Entry 2QQF (X-ray diffraction, 2.00 A resolution); this record covers chains A and B.

[Chain A]
Name: NAD-dependent deacetylase HST2
Source organism: Saccharomyces cerevisiae
Notes: EC 3.5.1.-
UniProt: P53686 (HST2_YEAST); residues 1-294 here = UniProt positions 1-294
Amino-acid sequence (308 residues; row label = number of the first residue in the row; numbers below 1 keep their minus sign (Met-13 is residue -13)):
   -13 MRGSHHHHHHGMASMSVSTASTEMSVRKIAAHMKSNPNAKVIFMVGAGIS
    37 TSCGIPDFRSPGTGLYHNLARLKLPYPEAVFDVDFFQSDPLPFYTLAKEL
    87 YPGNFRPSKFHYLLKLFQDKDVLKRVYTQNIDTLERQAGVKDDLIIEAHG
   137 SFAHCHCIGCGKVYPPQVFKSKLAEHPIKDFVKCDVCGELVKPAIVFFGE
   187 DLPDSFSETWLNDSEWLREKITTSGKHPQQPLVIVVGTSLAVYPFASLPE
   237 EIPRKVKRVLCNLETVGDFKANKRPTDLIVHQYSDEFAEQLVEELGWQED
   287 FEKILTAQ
Disordered / not traced: -13 to -3, 208-214, 294
Construct notes: expression tag (-13 to 0)
Bound ions: Zn2+: Cys143, Cys146, Cys170, Cys173
Residues lining bound ligands: ADP-HPD (A1R; 5'-O-[(S)-{[(S)-{[(2R,3R,4S)-3,4-dihydroxypyrrolidin-2-yl]methoxy}(hydroxy)phosphoryl]oxy}(hydroxy)phosphoryl]adenosine): Gly32, Ala33, Gly34, Thr37, Phe44, Arg45, Pro47, Glu64, Gln115, Asn116, Phe184, Gly223, Thr224, Ser225, Leu226, Val228, Cys247, Asn248, Leu249, Glu250, Val252, Gln268, Tyr269, Ser270
UniProt features mapped onto this chain:
  - active site: His135 (Proton acceptor)
  - binding site (NAD(+)): Gln115 to Asp118, Gly223 to Ser225, Asn248 to Glu250, Ser270
  - binding site (Zn(2+)): Cys143, Cys146, Cys170, Cys173
  - modified residue: Ser2 (N-acetylserine)
Reported in the primary citation:
  - catalytic residues: His135 (citing earlier work)
  - mutagenesis - I117A, I117D, I117H, I117W, I117Y: abolished catalytic activity
  - mutagenesis - I117F, I117V: unchanged catalytic activity
  - mutagenesis - I117F (Kd 25.8 uM), I117V (Kd 25.5 uM), D118N (28-fold): decreased binding to NAD+
  - mutagenesis - D118N: decreased catalytic activity

[Chain B]
Name: Histone H4
Notes: fragment: sequence database residues 13-23
UniProt: P02309 (H4_YEAST); residues 12-22 here correspond to UniProt positions 13-23 (UniProt number = residue number + 1)
Amino-acid sequence (11 residues; row label = number of the first residue in the row):
    12 KGGAKRHRKIL
Disordered / not traced: 20-22
Modified residues: Lys16 (n(6)-acetyllysine; ALY)
UniProt features mapped onto this chain:
  - DNA-binding region: Lys16 to Lys20
  - modified residue: Lys12 (N6-acetyl-N6-methyllysine), Lys16 (N6-acetyllysine)

[How chain A and chain B interact]
Residue-residue contacts - 28 pairs, chain A then chain B:
  Glu64(A) - His18(B)  salt bridge
  Phe67(A) - Lys16(B)
  His135(A) - Lys16(B)
  Ile181(A) - Lys16(B)
  Val182(A) - Lys16(B)
  Phe183(A) - Lys16(B)
  Phe184(A) - Lys16(B)
  Phe184(A) - His18(B)
  Gly185(A) - Ala15(B)
  Gly185(A) - Lys16(B)  hydrogen bond (backbone-backbone)
  Glu186(A) - Ala15(B)
  Glu186(A) - Lys16(B)  hydrogen bond (backbone-backbone)
  Asp187(A) - Gly14(B)
  Asp187(A) - Ala15(B)
  Leu188(A) - Lys12(B)
  Asp190(A) - Lys12(B)  salt bridge
  Ser193(A) - Lys12(B)  hydrogen bond (side chain-backbone)
  Ala227(A) - Arg17(B)
  Ala227(A) - His18(B)  hydrogen bond (backbone-side chain)
  Val228(A) - Lys16(B)
  Val228(A) - Arg17(B)
  Val228(A) - His18(B)
  Tyr229(A) - Ala15(B)
  Tyr229(A) - Lys16(B)
  Tyr229(A) - Arg17(B)  hydrogen bond (backbone-backbone)
  Tyr229(A) - Arg19(B)
  Pro230(A) - Gly13(B)
  Pro230(A) - Arg17(B)
Also at the interface, not in a pair above, chain A (18 interface residues in all): Pro189

[Overview]
The interface between chain A and chain B involves 18 residues on one side and 8 on the other, with 5 hydrogen
bonds and 2 salt bridges. Polar pairs include Glu64(A)-His18(B), Asp190(A)-Lys12(B) and Ser193(A)-Lys12(B).
From the paper: the catalytic residue His135(A); I117A, I117D and I117H of chain A, among others, abolish
catalytic activity; 8 substitutions were tested in all.
Chain A is NAD-dependent deacetylase HST2 (Saccharomyces cerevisiae) and chain B is Histone H4; the structure,
Hst2 bound to ADP-HPD and Acetylated histone H4, was determined by X-ray diffraction (same publication as
2QQG, 2OD7, 2OD9 and 2OD2).
